PDB entry 7XN3 | electron microscopy, 2.90 A resolution | chains F and E of the 6 polymer chains in the assembly

== Chain F (and E) ==
Protein: Ribose-phosphate pyrophosphokinase
Organism: Escherichia coli str. K-12 substr. MG1655
Notes: EC 2.7.6.1; chain E of this document is another copy of the same molecule, construct and numbering; everything in this record applies to it too
UniProtKB: P0A717 (KPRS_ECOLI); numbering as in UniProt (aligned over 1-315)
Sequence (321 residues; numbered 1 to 321; the number before each row is that of its first residue):
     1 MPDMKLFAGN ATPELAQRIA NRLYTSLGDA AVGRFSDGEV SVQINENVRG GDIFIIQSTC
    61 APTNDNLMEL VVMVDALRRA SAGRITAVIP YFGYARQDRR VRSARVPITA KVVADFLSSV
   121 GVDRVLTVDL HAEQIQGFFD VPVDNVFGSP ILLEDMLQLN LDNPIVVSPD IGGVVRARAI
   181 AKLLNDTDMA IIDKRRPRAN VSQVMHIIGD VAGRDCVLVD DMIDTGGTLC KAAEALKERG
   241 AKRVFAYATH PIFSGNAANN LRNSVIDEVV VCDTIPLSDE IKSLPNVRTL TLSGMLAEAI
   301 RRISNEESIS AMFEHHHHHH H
Unresolved in the structure: 1-2, 196-203, 316-321
Sequence notes: expression tag (316-321)
Curated features (UniProtKB/Swiss-Prot):
  - active site: Lys194
  - binding site (ATP): Asp37 to Glu39, Arg96, Gln97
  - binding site (Mg(2+)): His131, Asp170
  - binding site (D-ribose 5-phosphate): Arg196, Asp220, Asp224 to Thr228
  - natural variant: Asp129 (D129A: In mutant PRSA1)
  - mutagenesis: Asp220 (D220E: 4-fold decrease in the affinity binding for Rib-5-P in the presence of magnesium ions. In the presence of cobalt ions, it shows a 15-fold decrease in the affinity binding for Rib-5-P ...), Asp221 (D221A: The affinity binding for ATP is comparable to those of the wild-type, apart from a slight decrease in the presence of manganese ions ...), Asp224 (D224A: With magnesium or manganese ions, the affinity binding values for ATP and Rib-5-P are comparable to those of the wild-type ...)
What the authors report for this chain:
  - mutagenesis - E133A: decreased catalytic activity on ATP

== Interface between chain F and chain E ==
Contacting residue pairs (31; chain F residue first):
  Arg100(F) - Glu133(E)
  Arg105(F) - Ser310(E)
  Ile108(F) - Gly137(E)
  Lys111(F) - Gly137(E)
  Glu133(F) - Arg100(E)  salt bridge
  Gln134(F) - Gln134(E)
  Gln134(F) - Phe138(E)
  Gln136(F) - Ile108(E)
  Gly137(F) - Ile108(E)
  Gly137(F) - Lys111(E)
  Gly137(F) - Phe138(E)
  Phe138(F) - Gln134(E)
  Phe138(F) - Gly137(E)
  Phe138(F) - Phe138(E)  hydrophobic
  Ile171(F) - Ile171(E)  hydrophobic
  Arg178(F) - Asp193(E)  salt bridge
  Arg178(F) - Lys194(E)
  Arg178(F) - Arg195(E)
  Met189(F) - Arg195(E)
  Ile191(F) - Asp193(E)
  Asp193(F) - Arg178(E)  salt bridge
  Asp193(F) - Ile191(E)
  Lys194(F) - Arg178(E)
  Arg195(F) - Arg178(E)
  Arg195(F) - Met189(E)
  Arg195(F) - Ile208(E)
  His206(F) - Ile208(E)
  Ile208(F) - Arg195(E)
  Ile208(F) - His206(E)
  Ile208(F) - Ile208(E)  hydrophobic
  Ser310(F) - Arg105(E)
Interface residues without a listed pair, chain F (21 interface residues in all): Gln97, Ser308
Interface residues without a listed pair, chain E (21 interface residues in all): Gln97, Gln136, Ser308

== In short ==
The chain F/chain E interface involves 21 residues from each chain; the contacts include 3 salt bridges. Polar
pairs include Glu133(F)-Arg100(E) and Arg178(F)-Asp193(E). From UniProt: active-site residue Lys194(F), 5
ATP-binding residues, Mg2+-binding residues His131(F) and Asp170(F) and 7 D-ribose 5-phosphate-binding
residues on chain F. The paper reports that E133A of chain F reduces catalytic activity on ATP.
Both chains are Ribose-phosphate pyrophosphokinase (Escherichia coli str. K-12 substr. MG1655). Entry 7XN3
(E.coli phosphoribosylpyrophosphate (PRPP) synthetase type B filament bound with Pi) was determined by
electron microscopy (same publication as 7XMU and 7XMV).
